7FNJ - chains A and B; structure by X-ray diffraction, 1.57 A resolution.

# Chain A
Protein: Pre-mRNA-splicing factor 8
Organism: Saccharomyces cerevisiae S288C
UniProtKB: P33334 (PRP8_YEAST); numbering as in UniProt (aligned over 1836-2090)
Chain sequence (258 residues; numbered 1833 to 2090; the number before each row is that of its first residue):
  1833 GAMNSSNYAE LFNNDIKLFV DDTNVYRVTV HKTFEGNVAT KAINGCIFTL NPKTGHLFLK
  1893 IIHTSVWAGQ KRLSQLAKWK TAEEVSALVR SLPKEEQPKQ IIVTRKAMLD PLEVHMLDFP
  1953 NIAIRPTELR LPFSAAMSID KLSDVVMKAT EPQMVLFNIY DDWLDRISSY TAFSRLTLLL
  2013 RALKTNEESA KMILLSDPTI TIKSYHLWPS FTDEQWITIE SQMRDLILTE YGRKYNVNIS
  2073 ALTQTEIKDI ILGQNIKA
Disordered / not traced: 2070-2090
Sequence notes: expression tag (1833-1835)

# Chain B
Protein: A1 cistron-splicing factor AAR2
Organism: Saccharomyces cerevisiae S288C
UniProtKB: P32357 (AAR2_YEAST); aligned to UniProt positions 1-317 over residues 1-317
Chain sequence (308 residues; each row starts with the number of its first residue; note: 13 numbers in that range are skipped by the numbering (no residue carries them; nothing is unmodelled there); numbers below 1 keep their minus sign (Gly-3 is residue -3)):
    -3 GAMAMNTVPF TSAPIEVTIG IDQYSFNVKE NQPFHGIKDI PIGHVHVIHF QHADNSSMRY
    57 GYWFDCRMGN FYIQYDPKDG LYKMMEERDG AKFENIVHNF KERQMMVSYP KIDEDDTWYN
   117 LTEFVQMDKI RKIVRKDENQ FSYVDSSMTT VQENEL
   166 SSSSSDPAHS LNYTVINFKS REAIRPGHEM EDFLDKSYYL NTVMLQGIFK NSSNYFGELQ
   226 FAFLNAMFFG NYGSSLQWHA MIELICSSAT VPKHMLDKLD EILYYQIKTL PEQYSDILLN
   286 ERVWNICLYS SFQKNSLHNT EKIMENKYPE LL
Disordered / not traced: -3 to 0, 166-169
Sequence notes: expression tag (-3 to 0); conflict Ser166 (Leu153 in P32357), Ser167 (Lys154 in P32357), Ser170 (Asp in P32357)
Swiss-Prot annotation at these positions:
  - region: Leu261 to Ile282 (Leucine-zipper)
  - modified residue: Ser253 (Phosphoserine), Thr274 (Phosphothreonine)

# Chain A / chain B interface
Contacting residue pairs - 17 pairs, chain A then chain B:
  Gln1907(A) - Met195(B)
  Gln1907(A) - Leu199(B)
  Leu1908(A) - Met195(B)  hydrophobic
  Trp1911(A) - Glu194(B)
  Trp1911(A) - Met195(B)
  Trp1911(A) - Phe198(B)  hydrophobic
  Asp1942(A) - Lys184(B)  salt bridge
  Asp1942(A) - Phe198(B)
  Glu1945(A) - Lys184(B)  salt bridge
  Val1946(A) - Ile189(B)  hydrophobic
  Val1946(A) - Glu194(B)
  Val1946(A) - Phe198(B)  hydrophobic
  His1947(A) - Glu194(B)  salt bridge
  Leu1949(A) - Lys184(B)
  Leu1949(A) - Ser185(B)
  Leu1949(A) - Arg186(B)
  Asp1950(A) - Arg186(B)  salt bridge

# Summary
The interface between chain A and chain B involves 9 residues on one side and 8 on the other; the contacts
include 4 salt bridges. Polar pairs include Asp1942(A)-Lys184(B), Glu1945(A)-Lys184(B) and
His1947(A)-Glu194(B).
Here chain A is Pre-mRNA-splicing factor 8 and chain B is A1 cistron-splicing factor AAR2, both from
Saccharomyces cerevisiae S288C. Entry 7FNJ (PanDDA analysis group deposition -- Aar2/RNaseH in complex with
fragment P07C10 from the F2X-Universal Library) was determined by X-ray diffraction together with 5ST0, 5ST1,
5ST2, 5ST3, 5ST4, 5ST5 and 248 further entries from the same study.
